5EIB - chains D and E of the 4 polymer chains in the assembly; structure by X-ray diffraction, 2.10 A resolution.

== Chain D ==
Name: Tubulin beta-2B chain
From: Bos taurus
UniProtKB: Q6B856 (TBB2B_BOVIN); the author numbering skips numbers that UniProt does not, so the offset changes along the chain: 1-42 = UniProt 1-42; 45-360 = UniProt 43-358; 369-455 = UniProt 359-445
Chain sequence (445 residues; row label = number of the first residue in the row; note: 10 numbers in that range are skipped by the numbering (no residue carries them; nothing is unmodelled there)):
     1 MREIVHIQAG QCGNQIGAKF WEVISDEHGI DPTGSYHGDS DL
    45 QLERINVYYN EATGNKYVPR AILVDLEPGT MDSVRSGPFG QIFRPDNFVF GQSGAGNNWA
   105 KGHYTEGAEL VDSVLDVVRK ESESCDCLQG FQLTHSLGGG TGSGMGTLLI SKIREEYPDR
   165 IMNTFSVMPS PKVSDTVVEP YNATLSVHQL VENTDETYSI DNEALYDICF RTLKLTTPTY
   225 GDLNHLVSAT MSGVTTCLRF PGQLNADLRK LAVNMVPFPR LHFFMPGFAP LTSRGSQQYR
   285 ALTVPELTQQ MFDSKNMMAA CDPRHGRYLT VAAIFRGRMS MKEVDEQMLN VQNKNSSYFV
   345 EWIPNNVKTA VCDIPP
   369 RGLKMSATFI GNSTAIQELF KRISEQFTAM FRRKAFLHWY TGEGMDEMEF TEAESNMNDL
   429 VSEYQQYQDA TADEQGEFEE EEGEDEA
Disordered / not traced: 1, 442-455
Swiss-Prot annotation at these positions:
  - motif: Met1 to Ile4 (MREI motif)
  - binding site (GTP): Gln11, Glu71, Ser140, Gly144, Thr145, Gly146, Asn206, Asn228
  - binding site (Mg(2+)): Glu71
  - modified residue: Ser40 (Phosphoserine), Thr57 (Phosphothreonine), Lys60 (N6-acetyllysine), Ser174 (Phosphoserine), Thr287 (Phosphothreonine), Thr292 (Phosphothreonine), Arg320 (Omega-N-methylarginine), Glu448 (5-glutamyl polyglutamate)
  - cross-link (Glycyl lysine isopeptide (Lys-Gly)): Lys60 (interchain with G-Cter in ubiquitin), Lys326 (interchain with G-Cter in ubiquitin)
Ligand contacts: GTP (guanosine-5'-triphosphate): Gly10, Gln11, Cys12, Gln15, Ile16, Asp69, Gly98, Ala99, Gly100, Asn101, Asn102, Ser140, Gly142, Gly143, Gly144, Thr145, Gly146, Val171, Pro173, Val177, Ser178, Glu183, Asn206, Leu209, Tyr224, Leu227, Asn228

== Chain E ==
Name: Designed ankyrin repeat protein
From: synthetic construct
Chain sequence (169 residues; each row starts with the number of its first residue):
     1 MGSSHHHHHH GSDLGKKLLE AARAGQDDEV RILMANGADV NATDASGLTP LHLAATYGHL
    61 EIVEVLLKHG ADVNAIDIMG STPLHLAALI GHLEIVEVLL KHGADVNAVD TWGDTPLHLA
   121 AIMGHLEIVE VLLKHGADVN AQDKFGKTAF DISIDNGNED LAEILQKLN
Disordered / not traced: 1-12, 169

== How chain D and chain E interact ==
Contacting residue pairs - 32 pairs, chain D then chain E:
  Pro175(D) - Met123(E)
  Lys176(D) - Asn158(E)
  Lys176(D) - Asp160(E)  salt bridge
  Val181(D) - Ile90(E)
  Val181(D) - Met123(E)  hydrophobic
  Val181(D) - His125(E)
  Arg215(D) - Glu159(E)  salt bridge
  Arg215(D) - Asp160(E)  salt bridge
  Arg215(D) - Glu163(E)  salt bridge
  Lys299(D) - Glu159(E)  salt bridge
  Glu393(D) - Ile122(E)
  Glu393(D) - Ile152(E)
  Glu393(D) - Asn156(E)
  Gln394(D) - Ile122(E)  hydrogen bond (side chain-backbone)
  Gln394(D) - Met123(E)
  Ala397(D) - Leu89(E)
  Ala397(D) - Ile122(E)  hydrophobic
  Met398(D) - Leu89(E)  hydrophobic
  Met398(D) - Ile90(E)  hydrophobic
  Met398(D) - Met123(E)  hydrophobic
  Arg400(D) - Trp112(E)
  Arg401(D) - Ser81(E)
  Arg401(D) - Leu89(E)
  Arg401(D) - Asp110(E)  salt bridge
  Arg401(D) - Trp112(E)
  Arg401(D) - Asp114(E)  salt bridge
  Arg401(D) - Leu119(E)
  Ala403(D) - Ile90(E)  hydrophobic
  Phe404(D) - Thr56(E)
  Phe404(D) - Tyr57(E)  hydrophobic
  Phe404(D) - Ile90(E)  hydrophobic
  His406(D) - Tyr57(E)  hydrogen bond
Other interface residues (no listed pair), chain D (17 interface residues in all): Pro184, Arg390, Trp407
Other interface residues (no listed pair), chain E (20 interface residues in all): Leu86, Gly124

== In short ==
17 residues of chain D face 20 of chain E across their interface; the contacts include 2 hydrogen bonds and 7
salt bridges. Polar contacts include Lys176(D)-Asp160(E), Arg215(D)-Glu159(E) and Arg215(D)-Asp160(E). Bound
to chain D: GTP.
Chain D is Tubulin beta-2B chain (Bos taurus) and chain E is Designed ankyrin repeat protein (synthetic
construct); the structure, Crystal structure of CPAP PN2-3 C-terminal loop-helix in complex with
DARPin-tubulin, was determined by X-ray diffraction.
